PDB entry 8UCN | electron microscopy, 3.31 A resolution | chains b and e of the 10 polymer chains in the assembly

# Chain b
Protein: Cytochrome c oxidase subunit 2
Organism: Komagataella pastoris
Sequence (236 residues; numbered 14 to 249; the number before each row is that of its first residue):
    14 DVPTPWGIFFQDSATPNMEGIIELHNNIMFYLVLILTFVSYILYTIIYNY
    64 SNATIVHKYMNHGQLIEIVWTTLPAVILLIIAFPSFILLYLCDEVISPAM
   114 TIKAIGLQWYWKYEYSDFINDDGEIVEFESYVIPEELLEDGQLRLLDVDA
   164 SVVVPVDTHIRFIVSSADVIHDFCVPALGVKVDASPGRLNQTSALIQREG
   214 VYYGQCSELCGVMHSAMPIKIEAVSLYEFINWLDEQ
Ion coordination: dinuclear copper ion: Cys219, Cys223, Met230
Small-molecule neighbours:
  - heme a (HEA): Ile48, Val52, Pro87, Leu91
  - phosphatidylethanolamine (PTY): Phe51, Ile55, Tyr72, Met73, Gly76, Ile79, Val82, Trp83, Leu86

# Chain e
Protein: Cytochrome c oxidase subunit 5
Organism: Komagataella pastoris
Reference sequence: F2QVW8 (F2QVW8_KOMPC); residues 28-151 here = UniProt positions 28-151
Sequence (124 residues; numbered 28 to 151; the number before each row is that of its first residue):
    28 NATVTNLEKRWEDLPETDQKDIISQLSERQKLPWKDLTLSEKKAAWYISF
    78 GEWGPRRPVHTKEDKLYIFWGTVIGIVISATIFGAFRYNRNVPKTMNREW
   128 QAASDEYLKSKNAEPFTGYSQIQS
Small-molecule neighbours: phosphatidylethanolamine (PTY): Pro85, His87, Lys92, Ile95, Phe96, Thr99

# How chain b and chain e interact
Contacting residue pairs (25; chain b residue first):
  Asp14(b) - Glu141(e)  hydrogen bond (side chain-backbone)
  Val15(b) - Leu135(e)  hydrophobic
  Val15(b) - Glu141(e)
  Val15(b) - Gln148(e)
  Pro16(b) - Gln148(e)  hydrogen bond (backbone-side chain)
  Pro18(b) - Ser147(e)
  Pro18(b) - Gln150(e)
  Asp25(b) - Glu141(e)
  Asp25(b) - Phe143(e)
  Glu148(b) - Lys121(e)
  Leu151(b) - Trp127(e)
  Glu152(b) - Trp127(e)
  Asp153(b) - Trp127(e)
  Asp153(b) - Ala130(e)
  Gly154(b) - Trp127(e)
  Gly154(b) - Ala130(e)
  Gly154(b) - Ser131(e)
  Gln155(b) - Trp127(e)  hydrogen bond (backbone-side chain)
  Arg157(b) - Thr122(e)
  Arg211(b) - Asn139(e)
  Arg211(b) - Pro142(e)
  Glu212(b) - Asn139(e)
  Gly213(b) - Asn139(e)
  Val214(b) - Lys138(e)
  Lys233(b) - Tyr134(e)  hydrogen bond
Other interface residues (no listed pair), chain b (22 interface residues in all): Trp19, Ser26, Glu149, Tyr216, Glu235
Other interface residues (no listed pair), chain e (19 interface residues in all): Pro120, Glu126, Ala140, Thr144

# Summary
The interface between chain b and chain e involves 22 residues on one side and 19 on the other; the contacts
include 4 hydrogen bonds. Polar contacts include Asp14(b)-Glu141(e), Pro16(b)-Gln148(e) and
Gln155(b)-Trp127(e). Bound to chain b: heme a and phosphatidylethanolamine. Chain e binds
phosphatidylethanolamine.
Here chain b is Cytochrome c oxidase subunit 2 and chain e is Cytochrome c oxidase subunit 5, both from
Komagataella pastoris. Entry 8UCN (Komagataella pastoris Cytochrome c oxidase in complex with human VMAT2 and
Histamine) was determined by electron microscopy.
